Entry 7T3L (electron microscopy, 3.60 A resolution); this record covers chains C and M of the 28 polymer chains in the assembly.

== Chain C ==
Molecule: CRISPR-associated endonuclease Cas6/Csy4
Notes: EC 3.1.-.-
Reference sequence: Q02MM2 (CAS6_PSEAB); residues 1-187 here = UniProt positions 1-187
Sequence (187 residues; each row starts with the number of its first residue):
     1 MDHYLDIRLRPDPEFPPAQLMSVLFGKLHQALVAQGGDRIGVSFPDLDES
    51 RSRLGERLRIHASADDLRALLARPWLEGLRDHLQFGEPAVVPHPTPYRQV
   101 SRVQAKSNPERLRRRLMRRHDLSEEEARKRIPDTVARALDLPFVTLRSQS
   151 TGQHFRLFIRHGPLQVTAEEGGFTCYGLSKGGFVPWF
UniProt features mapped onto this chain:
  - active site: His29 (Proton acceptor)
  - site: Ser148 (Substrate binding)
  - mutagenesis: His29 (H29A: No pre-crRNA cleavage, still binds crRNA. Does not support formation of the Csy ribonucleoprotein complex; H29D: Cleaves pre-crRNA 910-fold slower; H29K: Cleaves pre-crRNA 130-fold slower), Glu49 (E49A: No biofilm formation upon phage infection, no crRNA formed; E49K: Restores biofilm formation upon phage infection, crRNA forms), Arg102 (R102A: Loss of pre-crRNA cleavage, still binds crRNA), Gln104 (Q104A: No loss of pre-crRNA cleavage, still binds crRNA), Ser148 (S148A: Cleaves pre-crRNA 8300-fold slower; S148C: No pre-crRNA cleavage, still binds crRNA), Ser150 (S150A: Cleaves pre-crRNA 350-fold slower), Thr151 (T151A: Cleaves pre-crRNA 380-fold slower), Phe155 (F155A: Very little pre-crRNA cleavage, still binds crRNA), Tyr176 (Y176A: Cleaves pre-crRNA 130-fold slower; Y176F: Cleaves pre-crRNA 13-fold slower)

== Chain M ==
Molecule: 61-nt RNA strand
Sequence (61 nucleotides; each row starts with the number of its first residue):
     1 CUAAGAAAUUCACGGCGGGCUUGAUGUCCGCGUCUACCUGAUUCACUGCC
    51 GUAUAGGCAGC

== How chain C and chain M interact ==
Contacting residue pairs - 61 pairs, chain C then chain M:
  Pro13(C) - C38(M)  hydrogen bond to the base
  Glu14(C) - C38(M)  base contact
  Glu14(C) - A41(M)  phosphate contact
  Pro16(C) - A41(M)  phosphate contact
  Ala18(C) - U42(M)  sugar contact
  Gln19(C) - A41(M)  hydrogen bond to the phosphate
  Gln19(C) - U42(M)  sugar contact
  His29(C) - G60(M)  sugar contact
  His29(C) - C61(M)  salt bridge to the phosphate
  Leu54(C) - U42(M)  base contact
  Arg102(C) - C58(M)  phosphate contact
  Arg102(C) - G60(M)  hydrogen bond to the base
  Gln104(C) - C58(M)  hydrogen bond to the base
  Gln104(C) - A59(M)  hydrogen bond to the base
  Ser107(C) - A45(M)  hydrogen bond to the sugar
  Ser107(C) - C46(M)  phosphate contact
  Asn108(C) - C46(M)  phosphate contact
  Asn108(C) - U47(M)  hydrogen bond to the phosphate
  Arg111(C) - U47(M)  salt bridge to the phosphate
  Arg111(C) - G48(M)  phosphate contact
  Leu112(C) - G51(M)  base contact
  Leu112(C) - U54(M)  phosphate contact
  Arg114(C) - U47(M)  salt bridge to the phosphate
  Arg114(C) - G48(M)  salt bridge to the phosphate
  Arg115(C) - C49(M)  salt bridge to the phosphate
  Arg115(C) - C50(M)  salt bridge to the phosphate
  Arg115(C) - G51(M)  hydrogen bond to the base
  Arg119(C) - C50(M)  salt bridge to the phosphate
  Arg119(C) - G51(M)  salt bridge to the phosphate
  Arg119(C) - U52(M)  sugar contact
  Arg119(C) - A53(M)  salt bridge to the phosphate
  His120(C) - U52(M)  hydrogen bond to the phosphate
  His120(C) - A53(M)  salt bridge to the phosphate
  Arg130(C) - U54(M)  hydrogen bond to the base
  Ile131(C) - U54(M)  base contact
  Val135(C) - U54(M)  sugar contact
  Arg137(C) - A45(M)  base contact
  Ala138(C) - A45(M)  base contact
  Leu139(C) - A45(M)  hydrogen bond to the base
  Phe143(C) - U42(M)  stacking on the base
  Val144(C) - U42(M)  base contact
  Thr145(C) - U42(M)  hydrogen bond to the base
  Ser148(C) - G60(M)  hydrogen bond to the phosphate
  Ser148(C) - C61(M)  hydrogen bond to the phosphate
  Gln149(C) - C61(M)  phosphate contact
  Ser150(C) - G60(M)  phosphate contact
  Ser150(C) - C61(M)  hydrogen bond to the phosphate
  Thr151(C) - G60(M)  hydrogen bond to the base
  Gln153(C) - C46(M)  sugar contact
  Gln153(C) - U47(M)  hydrogen bond to the sugar
  His154(C) - C44(M)  hydrogen bond to the base
  His154(C) - C46(M)  sugar contact
  Phe155(C) - C46(M)  base contact
  Phe155(C) - G60(M)  stacking on the base
  Arg156(C) - U42(M)  sugar contact
  Arg156(C) - A45(M)  salt bridge to the phosphate
  Arg156(C) - C46(M)  base contact
  Phe158(C) - A45(M)  base contact
  Thr174(C) - A59(M)  phosphate contact
  Cys175(C) - G60(M)  hydrogen bond to the phosphate
  Tyr176(C) - G60(M)  hydrogen bond to the sugar
Interface residues without a listed pair, chain C (43 interface residues in all): Ser22, Val33, Ala105, Arg118, Gly152

== Overview ==
43 residues of chain C and 18 residues of chain M are in contact; the contacts include 20 hydrogen bonds, 11
salt bridges and 2 aromatic stacking contacts. Polar pairs include Pro13(C)-C38(M), Arg102(C)-G60(M) and
Gln104(C)-C58(M).
Here chain C is CRISPR-associated endonuclease Cas6/Csy4 and chain M is a 61-nt RNA strand. Entry 7T3L
(Cryo-EM structure of Csy-AcrIF24-DNA dimer) was determined by electron microscopy (same publication as 7T3J,
7T3K, 7TAW and 7TAX).
